Entry 9GOV (X-ray diffraction, 2.00 A resolution); this record covers chains A and B.

[Chain A (and B)]
Molecule: 4-Allyl syringol oxidase from Streptomyces cavernae
Organism: Streptomyces cavernae
Notes: chain B of this document is another copy of the same molecule, construct and numbering; everything in this record applies to it too
Chain sequence (554 residues; numbered 1 to 554; the number before each row is that of its first residue):
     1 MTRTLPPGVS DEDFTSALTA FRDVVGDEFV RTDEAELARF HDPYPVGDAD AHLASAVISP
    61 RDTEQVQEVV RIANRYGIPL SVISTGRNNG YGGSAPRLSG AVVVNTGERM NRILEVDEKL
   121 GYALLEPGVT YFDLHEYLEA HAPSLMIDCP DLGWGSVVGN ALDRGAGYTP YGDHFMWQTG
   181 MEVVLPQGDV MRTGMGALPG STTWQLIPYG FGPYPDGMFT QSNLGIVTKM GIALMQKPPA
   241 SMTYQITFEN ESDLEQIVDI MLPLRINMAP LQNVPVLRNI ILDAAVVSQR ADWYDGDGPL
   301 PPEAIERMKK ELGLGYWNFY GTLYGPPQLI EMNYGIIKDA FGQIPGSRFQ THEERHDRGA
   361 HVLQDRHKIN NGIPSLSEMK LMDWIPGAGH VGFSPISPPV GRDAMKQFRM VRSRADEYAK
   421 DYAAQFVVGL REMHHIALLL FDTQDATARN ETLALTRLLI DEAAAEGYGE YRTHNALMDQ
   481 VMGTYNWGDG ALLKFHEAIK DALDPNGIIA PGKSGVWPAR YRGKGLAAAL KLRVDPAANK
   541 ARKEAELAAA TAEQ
Not modelled in the structure: 1-2, 527-554 (chain B: 1-3, 527-554)
Ligand contacts:
  - FAD (flavin-adenine dinucleotide): Tyr-44, Val-82, Ile-83, Ser-84, Thr-85, Gly-86, Arg-87, Asn-88, Asn-89, Tyr-91, Gly-93, Thr-106, Pro-127, Tyr-131, Pro-150, Asp-151, Leu-152, Gly-155, Ser-156, Gly-159, Asn-160, Leu-162, Asp-163, Gly-165, Ala-166, Tyr-168, Gly-225, Ile-226, Val-227, Leu-381, His-390, Leu-438, Arg-472, Lys-513
  - 2,6-dimethoxy-4-(3-oxidanylpropyl)phenol (QBF): Asn-89, Gly-90, Tyr-91, Asp-151, Ala-166, Tyr-168, Arg-278, Leu-282, Glu-378, His-390, Gly-392, Gln-425, Ile-436, Leu-438, Arg-472

[Chain A / chain B interface]
Pairs across the interface - 171 pairs, chain A then chain B:
  Lys-119(A) / Ile-266(B)
  Leu-120(A) / Leu-262(B)  hydrophobic
  Leu-120(A) / Ile-266(B)
  Leu-120(A) / Pro-399(B)
  Leu-120(A) / Arg-431(B)  hydrogen bond (backbone-side chain)
  Gly-121(A) / Arg-431(B)  hydrogen bond (backbone-side chain)
  Arg-164(A) / Tyr-209(B)
  Arg-164(A) / Gly-210(B)  hydrogen bond (side chain-backbone)
  Arg-164(A) / Phe-211(B)  hydrogen bond (side chain-backbone)
  Arg-164(A) / Gly-212(B)  hydrogen bond (side chain-backbone)
  Arg-164(A) / Tyr-214(B)
  Tyr-171(A) / Arg-431(B)  hydrogen bond
  Asp-173(A) / Tyr-209(B)  hydrogen bond
  Phe-175(A) / Tyr-209(B)  hydrophobic
  Phe-175(A) / Tyr-214(B)  hydrophobic
  Met-176(A) / Met-176(B)  hydrophobic
  Met-176(A) / Tyr-209(B)
  Trp-177(A) / Leu-430(B)  hydrophobic
  Glu-182(A) / Trp-487(B)
  Leu-185(A) / Phe-495(B)  hydrophobic
  Val-190(A) / Trp-487(B)
  Val-190(A) / Ala-491(B)
  Met-191(A) / Trp-487(B)  hydrophobic
  Met-191(A) / Ala-491(B)  hydrophobic
  Met-191(A) / Phe-495(B)  hydrophobic
  Arg-192(A) / Trp-487(B)
  Gly-194(A) / Tyr-485(B)
  Met-195(A) / Ile-396(B)  hydrophobic
  Met-195(A) / Gly-469(B)
  Met-195(A) / Tyr-485(B)
  Gly-196(A) / Trp-487(B)
  Ala-197(A) / Tyr-485(B)
  Ala-197(A) / Asn-486(B)  hydrogen bond (backbone-backbone)
  Ala-197(A) / Trp-487(B)  hydrogen bond (backbone-backbone)
  Ala-197(A) / Leu-492(B)  hydrophobic
  Leu-198(A) / Ala-464(B)
  Leu-198(A) / Gly-467(B)
  Leu-198(A) / Tyr-468(B)
  Leu-198(A) / Gly-469(B)
  Leu-198(A) / Thr-484(B)
  Leu-198(A) / Tyr-485(B)
  Pro-199(A) / Thr-484(B)
  Pro-199(A) / Asn-486(B)
  Pro-199(A) / Trp-487(B)
  Gly-200(A) / Gly-467(B)
  Ser-201(A) / Gly-467(B)
  Thr-202(A) / Pro-398(B)
  Thr-202(A) / Gly-467(B)
  Thr-203(A) / Ser-397(B)
  Thr-203(A) / Pro-398(B)
  Leu-206(A) / Arg-431(B)
  Leu-206(A) / Glu-432(B)
  Ile-207(A) / Ile-396(B)  hydrophobic
  Ile-207(A) / Glu-432(B)
  Tyr-209(A) / Arg-164(B)
  Tyr-209(A) / Asp-173(B)  hydrogen bond
  Tyr-209(A) / Phe-175(B)  hydrophobic
  Tyr-209(A) / Met-176(B)
  Tyr-209(A) / Tyr-471(B)
  Gly-210(A) / Arg-164(B)  hydrogen bond (backbone-side chain)
  Gly-210(A) / Tyr-471(B)
  Phe-211(A) / Gln-221(B)
  Phe-211(A) / Glu-470(B)
  Phe-211(A) / Tyr-471(B)
  Phe-211(A) / Thr-473(B)
  Phe-211(A) / Met-478(B)
  Phe-211(A) / Val-481(B)  hydrophobic
  Phe-211(A) / Met-482(B)  hydrophobic
  Phe-211(A) / Tyr-485(B)  hydrophobic
  Phe-211(A) / Ser-514(B)
  Gly-212(A) / Arg-164(B)  hydrogen bond (backbone-side chain)
  Gly-212(A) / Thr-220(B)
  Gly-212(A) / Gln-221(B)  hydrogen bond (backbone-side chain)
  Gly-212(A) / Ser-514(B)
  Pro-213(A) / Met-218(B)
  Pro-213(A) / Thr-220(B)
  Pro-213(A) / Gln-221(B)
  Pro-213(A) / Ser-222(B)
  Pro-213(A) / His-496(B)
  Tyr-214(A) / Arg-164(B)
  Tyr-214(A) / Phe-175(B)  hydrophobic
  Tyr-214(A) / Gly-217(B)  hydrogen bond (backbone-backbone)
  Tyr-214(A) / Met-218(B)  hydrogen bond (backbone-backbone)
  Pro-215(A) / Met-218(B)  hydrophobic
  Pro-215(A) / Phe-495(B)  hydrophobic
  Gly-217(A) / Pro-213(B)
  Gly-217(A) / Tyr-214(B)  hydrogen bond (backbone-backbone)
  Met-218(A) / Pro-213(B)
  Met-218(A) / Tyr-214(B)  hydrogen bond (backbone-backbone)
  Met-218(A) / Pro-215(B)  hydrophobic
  Met-218(A) / Met-218(B)  hydrophobic
  Phe-219(A) / Phe-495(B)  hydrophobic
  Thr-220(A) / Gly-212(B)
  Thr-220(A) / Pro-213(B)
  Gln-221(A) / Phe-211(B)
  Gln-221(A) / Gly-212(B)
  Gln-221(A) / Pro-213(B)
  Ser-222(A) / Pro-213(B)
  Ala-233(A) / Arg-431(B)
  Leu-234(A) / Arg-431(B)  hydrogen bond (backbone-side chain)
  Gln-236(A) / Ile-266(B)
  Gln-236(A) / Asn-267(B)  hydrogen bond
  Leu-262(A) / Lys-119(B)
  Leu-262(A) / Leu-120(B)  hydrophobic
  Ile-266(A) / Lys-119(B)
  Ile-266(A) / Leu-120(B)
  Ile-266(A) / Gln-236(B)
  Asn-267(A) / Gln-236(B)
  Ile-396(A) / Thr-203(B)
  Ile-396(A) / Ile-207(B)  hydrophobic
  Ser-397(A) / Thr-203(B)
  Pro-398(A) / Thr-202(B)
  Pro-398(A) / Thr-203(B)
  Pro-398(A) / Leu-206(B)  hydrophobic
  Pro-399(A) / Leu-120(B)  hydrophobic
  Leu-430(A) / Trp-177(B)  hydrophobic
  Arg-431(A) / Leu-120(B)  hydrogen bond (side chain-backbone)
  Arg-431(A) / Gly-121(B)  hydrogen bond (side chain-backbone)
  Arg-431(A) / Tyr-171(B)  hydrogen bond
  Arg-431(A) / Trp-177(B)
  Arg-431(A) / Leu-206(B)
  Arg-431(A) / Ala-233(B)
  Arg-431(A) / Leu-234(B)  hydrogen bond (side chain-backbone)
  Glu-432(A) / Leu-206(B)
  Glu-432(A) / Ile-207(B)
  Ala-464(A) / Leu-198(B)
  Gly-467(A) / Leu-198(B)
  Gly-467(A) / Gly-200(B)
  Gly-467(A) / Ser-201(B)
  Gly-467(A) / Thr-202(B)  hydrogen bond (backbone-side chain)
  Tyr-468(A) / Thr-202(B)
  Gly-469(A) / Met-195(B)
  Gly-469(A) / Leu-198(B)
  Glu-470(A) / Phe-211(B)
  Tyr-471(A) / Tyr-209(B)
  Tyr-471(A) / Gly-210(B)
  Tyr-471(A) / Phe-211(B)
  Thr-473(A) / Phe-211(B)
  Met-478(A) / Phe-211(B)
  Val-481(A) / Phe-211(B)  hydrophobic
  Met-482(A) / Phe-211(B)
  Thr-484(A) / Leu-198(B)
  Thr-484(A) / Pro-199(B)
  Tyr-485(A) / Gly-194(B)
  Tyr-485(A) / Met-195(B)
  Tyr-485(A) / Ala-197(B)
  Tyr-485(A) / Leu-198(B)
  Tyr-485(A) / Phe-211(B)  hydrophobic
  Asn-486(A) / Ala-197(B)  hydrogen bond (backbone-backbone)
  Asn-486(A) / Pro-199(B)
  Trp-487(A) / Glu-182(B)
  Trp-487(A) / Val-190(B)
  Trp-487(A) / Met-191(B)  hydrophobic
  Trp-487(A) / Arg-192(B)
  Trp-487(A) / Gly-196(B)
  Trp-487(A) / Ala-197(B)  hydrogen bond (backbone-backbone)
  Trp-487(A) / Pro-199(B)
  Ala-491(A) / Val-190(B)
  Ala-491(A) / Met-191(B)  hydrophobic
  Leu-492(A) / Met-191(B)  hydrophobic
  Leu-492(A) / Ala-197(B)  hydrophobic
  Phe-495(A) / Leu-185(B)  hydrophobic
  Phe-495(A) / Met-191(B)  hydrophobic
  Phe-495(A) / Pro-215(B)  hydrophobic
  Phe-495(A) / Phe-219(B)  hydrophobic
  Phe-495(A) / Leu-503(B)  hydrophobic
  His-496(A) / Pro-213(B)
  Ala-502(A) / Ala-502(B)  hydrophobic
  Leu-503(A) / Phe-495(B)  hydrophobic
  Ser-514(A) / Phe-211(B)
  Ser-514(A) / Gly-212(B)
Interface residues without a listed pair, chain A (79 interface residues in all): Gln-205, Met-268, Glu-466, Arg-472, Ala-498, Ile-499
Interface residues without a listed pair, chain B (78 interface residues in all): Met-235, Met-268, Arg-472, Ala-498, Ile-499

[Overview]
Chain A and chain B form an interface of 79 and 78 residues respectively; the contacts include 26 hydrogen
bonds. Among the polar pairs are Leu-120(A)/Arg-431(B), Gly-121(A)/Arg-431(B) and Arg-164(A)/Gly-210(B). Chain
A binds 2,6-dimethoxy-4-(3-oxidanylpropyl)phenol and flavin-adenine dinucleotide.
Both chains are 4-Allyl syringol oxidase from Streptomyces cavernae (Streptomyces cavernae). Entry 9GOV
(4-Allyl syringol oxidase from Streptomyces cavernae: complex with Propanol syringol) was determined by X-ray
diffraction (same publication as 9GOZ and 9GP0).
